7P15 - chains A and F of the 3 polymer chains in the assembly; structure by electron microscopy, 3.58 A resolution.

Chain A:
Protein: Reverse transcriptase/ribonuclease H
From: Human immunodeficiency virus type 1 BH10
Notes: EC 2.7.7.49, 2.7.7.7, 3.1.26.13, 3.1.13.2; fragment: P66 subunit
UniProtKB: P03366 (POL_HV1B1); residues 1-554 here correspond to UniProt positions 600-1153 (UniProt number = residue number + 599)
Amino-acid sequence (556 residues; numbered -1 to 554; the number before each row is that of its first residue; numbers below 1 keep their minus sign (Met-1 is residue -1)):
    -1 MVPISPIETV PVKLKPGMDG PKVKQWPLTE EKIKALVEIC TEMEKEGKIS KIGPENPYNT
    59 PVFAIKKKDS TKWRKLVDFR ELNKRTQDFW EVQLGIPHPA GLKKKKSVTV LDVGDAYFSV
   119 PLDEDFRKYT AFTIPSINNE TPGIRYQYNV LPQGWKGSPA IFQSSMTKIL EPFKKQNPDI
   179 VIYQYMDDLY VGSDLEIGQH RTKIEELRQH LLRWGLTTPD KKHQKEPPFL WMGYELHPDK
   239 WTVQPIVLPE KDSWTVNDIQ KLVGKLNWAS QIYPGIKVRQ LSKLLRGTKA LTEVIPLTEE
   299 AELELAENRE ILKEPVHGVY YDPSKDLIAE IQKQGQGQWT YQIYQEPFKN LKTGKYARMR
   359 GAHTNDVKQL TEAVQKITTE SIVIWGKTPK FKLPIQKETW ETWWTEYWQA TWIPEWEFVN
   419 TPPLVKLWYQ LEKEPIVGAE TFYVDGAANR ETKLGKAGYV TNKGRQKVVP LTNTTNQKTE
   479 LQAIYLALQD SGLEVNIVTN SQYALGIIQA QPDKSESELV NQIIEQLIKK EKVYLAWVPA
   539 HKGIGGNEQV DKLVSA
Unresolved in the structure: -1 to 0, 554
Sequence notes: initiating methionine (-1); expression tag (0); engineered mutation Ser280 (Cys879 in P03366), Asn498 (Asp1097 in P03366)
Ligand contacts: 4OI ((1R,2R)-N-(1H-pyrazol-4-yl)-2-pyridin-3-yl-cyclopropane-1-carboxamide): Met184, Asp185, Asp186, Met230
Curated features (UniProtKB/Swiss-Prot):
  - region: Phe227 to His235 (RT 'primer grip')
  - motif: Trp398 to Trp414 (Tryptophan repeat motif)
  - binding site (Mg(2+)): Asp110, Asp185, Asp186, Asp443, Glu478, Asp549
  - site: Trp401 (Essential for RT p66/p51 heterodimerization), Trp414 (Essential for RT p66/p51 heterodimerization), Phe440, Tyr441 (Cleavage)
What the authors report for this chain:
  - binding site for 4OI: Asp186 (proposed by the authors, not directly observed)
  - mutagenesis - D498N: abolished catalytic activity (RNase H activity) (citing earlier work)
  - mutagenesis - D498N: unchanged catalytic activity (polymerase activity) (citing earlier work)

Chain F:
Molecule: 37-nt DNA strand
Sequence (37 nucleotides; row label = number of the first residue in the row; numbers below 1 keep their minus sign (DT-4 is residue -4)):
    -4 TAATATCCCC CCTTCGGTGC TTTGCACCGA AGGGGGG
Unresolved in the structure: -4 to -2
Modified residues: OMC (o2'-methylycytidine-5'-monophosphate) at position 2; OMC (o2'-methylycytidine-5'-monophosphate) at position 4

Interface between chain A and chain F:
Residue-residue contacts (46):
  Trp24(A) - DT-1(F)  base contact
  Phe61(A) - DA0(F)  sugar contact
  Lys65(A) - DA0(F)  base contact
  Leu74(A) - DA0(F)  base contact
  Arg78(A) - DT1(F)  salt bridge to the phosphate
  Arg78(A) - OMC_2(F)  salt bridge to the phosphate
  Asn81(A) - DT1(F)  sugar contact
  Leu92(A) - DC3(F)  sugar contact
  Leu92(A) - OMC_4(F)  sugar contact
  Ile94(A) - DC3(F)  base contact
  Ile94(A) - OMC_4(F)  sugar contact
  Ile94(A) - DG31(F)  base contact
  Gly152(A) - DT1(F)  sugar contact
  Tyr183(A) - DC3(F)  base contact
  Tyr183(A) - DG32(F)  base contact
  Met184(A) - DG32(F)  base contact
  Met230(A) - DG32(F)  phosphate contact
  Gly231(A) - DG32(F)  phosphate contact
  Gln258(A) - DG28(F)  sugar contact
  Gln258(A) - DG29(F)  phosphate contact
  Lys259(A) - DG29(F)  phosphate contact
  Lys259(A) - DG30(F)  phosphate contact
  Gly262(A) - DG30(F)  sugar contact
  Lys263(A) - DG30(F)  sugar contact
  Lys263(A) - DG31(F)  phosphate contact
  Asn265(A) - DC6(F)  phosphate contact
  Trp266(A) - DG31(F)  sugar contact
  Arg277(A) - DT8(F)  salt bridge to the phosphate
  Arg284(A) - DT8(F)  phosphate contact
  Arg284(A) - DT9(F)  salt bridge to the phosphate
  Gly285(A) - DT9(F)  hydrogen bond to the phosphate
  Thr286(A) - DT9(F)  hydrogen bond to the phosphate
  Lys353(A) - DC6(F)  hydrogen bond to the phosphate
  Lys353(A) - DC7(F)  salt bridge to the phosphate
  Ala355(A) - DC7(F)  phosphate contact
  Met357(A) - DT8(F)  phosphate contact
  Gly359(A) - DC22(F)  phosphate contact
  Ala360(A) - DC22(F)  hydrogen bond to the phosphate
  His361(A) - DA21(F)  salt bridge to the phosphate
  Thr473(A) - DG19(F)  hydrogen bond to the phosphate
  Thr473(A) - DC20(F)  hydrogen bond to the phosphate
  Gln475(A) - DC20(F)  sugar contact
  Lys476(A) - DC20(F)  phosphate contact
  Tyr501(A) - DT17(F)  phosphate contact
  Tyr501(A) - DC20(F)  hydrogen bond to the phosphate
  Tyr501(A) - DA21(F)  hydrogen bond to the phosphate
Also at the interface, not in a pair above, chain A (47 interface residues in all): Val75, Asp76, Glu89, Trp153, Pro157, Asp186, Gln242, Ser280, Leu283, Arg356, Arg358, Lys374, Arg448, Gln500
Also at the interface, not in a pair above, chain F (21 interface residues in all): DC23

Summary:
Chain A and chain F form an interface of 47 and 21 residues respectively, with 8 hydrogen bonds and 6 salt
bridges. Polar contacts include Gly285(A)-DT9(F), Thr286(A)-DT9(F) and Lys353(A)-DC6(F). Chain A binds
compound 4OI. The paper reports a binding site for 4OI at Asp186(A); D498N of chain A abolishes catalytic
activity (RNase H activity).
Chain A is Reverse transcriptase/ribonuclease H (Human immunodeficiency virus type 1 BH10) and chain F is a
37-nt DNA strand; the structure, Cryo-EM structure of HIV-1 reverse transcriptase with a DNA aptamer in
complex with fragment F04 at ..., was determined by electron microscopy together with 7OXQ, 7OZ2, 7OZ5 and
7OZW from the same study.
